Entry 5I1O (X-ray diffraction, 1.35 A resolution); this record covers chains E and F of the 8 polymer chains in the assembly.

== Chain E (and F) ==
Protein: D-Villin headpiece subdomain
Notes: chain F of this document is another copy of the same molecule, construct and numbering; everything in this record applies to it too
Sequence (35 residues; row label = number of the first residue in the row):
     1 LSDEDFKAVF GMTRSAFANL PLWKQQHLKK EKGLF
Modified positions: L1, L20, L22, L28, L34 (D-leucine; DLE); S2, S15 (D-serine; DSN); D3, D5 (D-aspartic acid; DAS); E4, E31 (D-glutamic acid; DGL); F6, F10, F17, F35 (D-phenylalanine; DPN); K7, K24, K29, K30, K32 (D-lysine; DLY); A8, A16, A18 (D-alanine; DAL); V9 (D-valine; DVA); M12 (D-methionine; MED); T13 (D-threonine; DTH); R14 (D-arginine; DAR); N19 (D-asparagine; DSG); P21 (D-proline; DPR); W23 (D-tryptophan; DTR); Q25, Q26 (D-glutamine; DGN); H27 (D-histidine; DHI)

== Interface between chain E and chain F ==
Contacting residue pairs (5):
  A18(E) - E31(F)
  L22(E) - A8(F)
  L22(E) - V9(F)
  L22(E) - G11(F)
  Q25(E) - K32(F)
Other interface residues (no listed pair), chain E (4 interface residues in all): Q26
Other interface residues (no listed pair), chain F (7 interface residues in all): K7, F10

== Summary ==
The interface between chain E and chain F involves 4 residues on one side and 7 on the other.
Chain E and chain F are both D-Villin headpiece subdomain; the structure, Villin headpiece subdomain with a
Gln26 to ACPC substitution, was determined by X-ray diffraction (same publication as 5I1N, 5I1P and 5I1S).
